1RM6 - chains D and F of the 6 polymer chains in the assembly; structure by X-ray diffraction, 1.60 A resolution.

Chain D:
Molecule: 4-hydroxybenzoyl-CoA reductase alpha subunit
Organism: Thauera aromatica
Notes: EC 1.3.99.20
Reference sequence: O33819 (HCRA_THAAR); numbering as in UniProt (aligned over 1-769)
Chain sequence (769 residues; each row starts with the number of its first residue):
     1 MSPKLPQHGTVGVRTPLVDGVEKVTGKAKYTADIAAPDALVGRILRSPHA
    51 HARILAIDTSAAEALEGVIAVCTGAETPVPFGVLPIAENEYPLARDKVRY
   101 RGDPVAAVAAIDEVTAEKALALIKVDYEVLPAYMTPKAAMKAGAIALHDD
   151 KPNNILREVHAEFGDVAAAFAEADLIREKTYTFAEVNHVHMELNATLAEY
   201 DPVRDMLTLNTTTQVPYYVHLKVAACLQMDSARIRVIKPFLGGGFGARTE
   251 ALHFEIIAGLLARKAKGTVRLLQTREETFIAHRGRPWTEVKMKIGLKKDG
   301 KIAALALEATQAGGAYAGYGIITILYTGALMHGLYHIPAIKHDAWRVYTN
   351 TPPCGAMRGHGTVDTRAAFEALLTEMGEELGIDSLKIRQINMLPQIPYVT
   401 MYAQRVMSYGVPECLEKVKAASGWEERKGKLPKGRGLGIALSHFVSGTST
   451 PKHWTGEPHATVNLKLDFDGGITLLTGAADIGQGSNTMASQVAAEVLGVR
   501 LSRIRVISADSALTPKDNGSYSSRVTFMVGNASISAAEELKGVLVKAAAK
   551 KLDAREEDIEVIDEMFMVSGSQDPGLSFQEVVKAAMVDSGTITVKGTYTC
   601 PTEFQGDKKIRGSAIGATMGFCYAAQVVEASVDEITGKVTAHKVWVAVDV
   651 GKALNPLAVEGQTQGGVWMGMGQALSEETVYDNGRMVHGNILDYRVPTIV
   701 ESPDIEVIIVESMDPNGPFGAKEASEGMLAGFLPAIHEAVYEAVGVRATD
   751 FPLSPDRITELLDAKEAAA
Not modelled in the structure: 1-8, 769
Swiss-Prot annotation at these positions:
  - binding site (Mo-molybdopterin cytosine dinucleotide): Q214, G244, F245, S522 to T526, V650 to N655, K722 to S725

Chain F:
Molecule: 4-hydroxybenzoyl-CoA reductase gamma subunit
Organism: Thauera aromatica
Notes: EC 1.3.99.20
Reference sequence: O33818 (HCRC_THAAR); residues 1-161 here = UniProt positions 1-161
Chain sequence (161 residues; each row starts with the number of its first residue):
     1 MKNILRLTLNGRAREDLVPDNMLLLDYLRETVGLTGTKQGCDGGECGACT
    51 VLVDDRPRLACSTLAHQVAGKKVETVESLATQGTLSKLQAAFHEKLGTQC
   101 GFCTPGMIMASEALLRKNPSPSRDEIKAALAGNLCRCTGYVKIIKSVETA
   151 AAARLCEEGAR
Not modelled in the structure: 158-161
Swiss-Prot annotation at these positions:
  - binding site ([2Fe-2S] cluster): C41, C46, C49, C61, C100, C103, C135, C137

Interface between chain D and chain F:
Residue-residue contacts (97):
  P16(D) with H93(F); E94(F)
  L17(D) with H93(F); L96(F), hydrophobic
  G20(D) with H93(F)
  V21(D) with H93(F)
  K23(D) with T98(F); Q99(F), hydrogen bond (side chain-backbone); G101(F)
  V24(D) with V76(F); L85(F), hydrophobic; Q89(F), hydrogen bond (backbone-side chain); F92(F), hydrophobic; T98(F); I108(F)
  T25(D) with V76(F); E77(F); L85(F); Q89(F)
  G26(D) with G36(F); V76(F)
  A28(D) with K38(F)
  K29(D) with T35(F), hydrogen bond
  Y30(D) with K38(F); C100(F), hydrogen bond (side chain-backbone); G101(F), hydrogen bond (side chain-backbone); F102(F), hydrogen bond (side chain-backbone)
  A32(D) with R29(F), hydrogen bond (backbone-side chain)
  D33(D) with R29(F), salt bridge; T35(F); K38(F), salt bridge
  N187(D) with R136(F), hydrogen bond (backbone-side chain)
  H188(D) with R136(F), hydrogen bond (backbone-side chain)
  V189(D) with R136(F)
  M191(D) with G40(F); C46(F), hydrophobic; F102(F); R136(F)
  E192(D) with F102(F)
  L193(D) with Q39(F); G40(F)
  L241(D) with C100(F)
  G242(D) with C100(F); F102(F)
  G243(D) with C100(F)
  F245(D) with R136(F); C137(F), hydrophobic
  T274(D) with D42(F)
  R275(D) with G40(F), hydrogen bond (side chain-backbone); C41(F); D42(F), hydrogen bond (backbone-side chain)
  E276(D) with D42(F), hydrogen bond (backbone-side chain)
  I481(D) with C100(F)
  G482(D) with Q99(F); C100(F)
  L657(D) with E94(F); K95(F); L96(F); K142(F)
  A658(D) with L96(F), hydrophobic
  E660(D) with K142(F), salt bridge
  G661(D) with Q99(F), hydrogen bond (backbone-side chain); K142(F)
  Q662(D) with Q99(F), hydrogen bond
  Q664(D) with T138(F); V141(F); K142(F)
  G665(D) with C137(F); T138(F)
  W668(D) with C135(F); R136(F); G139(F); Y140(F)
  M669(D) with R136(F)
  E677(D) with R136(F), salt bridge
  N690(D) with E45(F)
  I691(D) with G40(F); C41(F), hydrophobic; E45(F), hydrogen bond (backbone-side chain); L134(F), hydrophobic
  L692(D) with E45(F)
  V696(D) with R136(F)
  P697(D) with L134(F); Y140(F), hydrogen bond (backbone-side chain)
  T698(D) with A131(F); Y140(F)
  I699(D) with K127(F); L130(F); A131(F), hydrophobic; Y140(F); I144(F), hydrophobic
  V700(D) with K127(F); A131(F), hydrophobic
  S702(D) with Y140(F)
  D704(D) with R123(F); V141(F)
  I705(D) with V141(F)
Interface residues without a listed pair, chain D (53 interface residues in all): R14, M357, Y694, P703
Interface residues without a listed pair, chain F (41 interface residues in all): T104, P105

Overview:
53 residues of chain D and 41 residues of chain F are in contact; the contacts include 16 hydrogen bonds and 4
salt bridges. Polar contacts include D33(D)-R29(F), D33(D)-K38(F) and E660(D)-K142(F).
Here chain D is 4-hydroxybenzoyl-CoA reductase alpha subunit and chain F is 4-hydroxybenzoyl-CoA reductase
gamma subunit, both from Thauera aromatica. Entry 1RM6 (Structure of 4-hydroxybenzoyl-CoA reductase from
Thauera aromatica) was determined by X-ray diffraction, deposited together with 1SB3.
